Entry 9KZC (electron microscopy, 2.78 A resolution); this record covers chains A and B of the 3 polymer chains in the assembly.

== Chain A ==
Protein: Disintegrin and metalloproteinase domain-containing protein 22
Organism: Homo sapiens
UniProt: Q9P0K1 (ADA22_HUMAN); residue numbers follow UniProt; this construct covers 233-718
Chain sequence (486 residues; row label = number of the first residue in the row):
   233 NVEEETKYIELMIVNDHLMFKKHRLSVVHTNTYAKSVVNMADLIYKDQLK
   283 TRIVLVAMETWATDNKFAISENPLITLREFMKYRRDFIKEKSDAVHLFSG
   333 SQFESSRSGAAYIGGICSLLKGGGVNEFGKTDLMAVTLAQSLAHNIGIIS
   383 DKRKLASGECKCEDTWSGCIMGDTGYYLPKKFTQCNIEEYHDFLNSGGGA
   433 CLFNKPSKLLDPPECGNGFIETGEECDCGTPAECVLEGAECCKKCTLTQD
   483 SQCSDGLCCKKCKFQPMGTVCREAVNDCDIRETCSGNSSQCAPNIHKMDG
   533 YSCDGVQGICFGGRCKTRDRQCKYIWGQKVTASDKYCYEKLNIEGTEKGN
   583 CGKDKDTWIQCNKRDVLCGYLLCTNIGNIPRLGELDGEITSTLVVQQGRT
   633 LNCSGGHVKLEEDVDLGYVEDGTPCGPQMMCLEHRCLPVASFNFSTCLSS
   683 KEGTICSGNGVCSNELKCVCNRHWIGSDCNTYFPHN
Disordered / not traced: 626-629
Disulfides: C349-C433, C392-C417, C394-C401, C447-C477, C458-C474, C460-C466, C473-C494, C485-C491, C490-C516, C503-C523, C510-C542, C535-C547, C554-C605, C569-C635, C583-C593, C600-C663, C657-C668, C679-C694, C688-C700, C702-C711
Bound ions: Ca2+ site 1: D325, C433, N436; Ca2+ site 2: N449, F451, E456, D459; Ca2+ site 3: D511, I512, E514, N526
Curated features (UniProtKB/Swiss-Prot):
  - glycosylation (N-linked (GlcNAc...) asparagine): N519, N634, N675
  - natural variant: C401 (C401Y: In DEE61; uncertain significance)

== Chain B ==
Protein: Leucine-rich glioma-inactivated protein 1
Organism: Homo sapiens
UniProt: O95970 (LGI1_HUMAN); residue numbers follow UniProt; this construct covers 37-557
Chain sequence (544 residues; each row starts with the number of its first residue):
    21 DAAQPARRARRTYEAYPAKPKCPAVCTCTKDNALCENARSIPRTVPPDVI
    71 SLSFVRSGFTEISEGSFLFTPSLQLLLFTSNSFDVISDDAFIGLPHLEYL
   121 FIENNNIKSISRHTFRGLKSLIHLSLANNNLQTLPKDIFKGLDSLTNVDL
   171 RGNSFNCDCKLKWLVEWLGHTNATVEDIYCEGPPEYKKRKINSLSSKDFD
   221 CIITEFAKSQDLPYQSLSIDTFSYLNDEYVVIAQPFTGKCIFLEWDHVEK
   271 TFRNYDNITGTSTVVCKPIVIETQLYVIVAQLFGGSHIYKRDSFANKFIK
   321 IQDIEILKIRKPNDIETFKIENNWYFVVADSSKAGFTTIYKWNGNGFYSH
   371 QSLHAWYRDTDVEYLEIVRTPQTLRTPHLILSSSSQRPVIYQWNKATQLF
   421 TNQTDIPNMEDVYAVKHFSVKGDVYICLTRFIGDSKVMKWGGSSFQDIQA
   471 MPSRGSMVFQPLQINNYQYAILGSDYSFTQVYNWDAEKAKFVKFQELNVQ
   521 APRSFTHVSINKRNFLFASSFKGNTQIYKHVIVDLSAKHHHHHH
Disordered / not traced: 21-221, 552-564
Sequence notes: expression tag (21-36, 558-564); engineered mutation A470 (Arg in O95970)
Disulfides: C260-C286
Bound ions: Ca2+: D334, E336, V382
Curated features (UniProtKB/Swiss-Prot):
  - glycosylation (N-linked (GlcNAc...) asparagine): N192, N277, N422
  - natural variant: C42 (C42G: In ETL1; C42R: In ETL1), C46 (C46R: In ETL1), A110 (A110D: In ETL1), I122 (I122K: In ETL1), E123 (E123K: In ETL1), R136 (R136W: In ETL1), S145 (S145R: In ETL1), L154 (L154P: In ETL1), C200 (C200R: In ETL1), L232 (L232P: In ETL1), I298 (I298T: In ETL1), F318 (F318C: In ETL1), 3 further natural variant entries in UniProt
  - mutagenesis: N192 (N192Q: Affects glycosylation; when associated with Q-277 and Q-422. Loss of protein secretion; when associated with Q-277 and Q-422), N277 (N277Q: Affects glycosylation; when associated with Q-192 and Q-422. Loss of protein secretion; when associated with Q-192 and Q-422), N422 (N422Q: Affects glycosylation; when associated with Q-192 and Q-277. Loss of protein secretion; when associated with Q-192 and Q-277)
From the paper describing this entry:
  - conformationally variable residues (side-chain flip): K331, D431
  - self-association interface (contacts with another copy of this molecule); pairs are residue here / residue on that copy: R474-E123 (hydrogen bond), Y496-N52 (backbone contact)
  - disease-associated variants - R474Q: decreased binding to LGI1-ADAM22 higher-order complex (citing earlier work)
  - disease-associated variants - S473L: decreased binding to Disintegrin and metalloproteinase domain-containing protein 22 (chain A) (citing earlier work)
  - mutagenesis - R470A: increased expression (citing earlier work)

== How chain A and chain B interact ==
Pairs across the interface (38):
  Q334(A) - W376(B)  hydrogen bond (side chain-backbone)
  Q334(A) - Y377(B)
  F335(A) - K353(B)  hydrogen bond (backbone-side chain)
  E336(A) - W376(B)  hydrogen bond (backbone-side chain)
  S337(A) - K353(B)  hydrogen bond (backbone-side chain)
  S337(A) - W376(B)
  S338(A) - K353(B)
  S338(A) - A354(B)
  S338(A) - W376(B)
  R339(A) - K353(B)
  S340(A) - K353(B)
  S340(A) - R378(B)  hydrogen bond
  E359(A) - K353(B)  salt bridge
  G361(A) - S405(B)
  K362(A) - S405(B)
  K362(A) - D431(B)  salt bridge
  L365(A) - R378(B)
  T397(A) - S282(B)  hydrogen bond (backbone-side chain)
  T397(A) - F303(B)
  W398(A) - L237(B)  hydrophobic
  W398(A) - P255(B)  hydrophobic
  W398(A) - S282(B)
  W398(A) - V284(B)  hydrophobic
  W398(A) - L302(B)
  D405(A) - R330(B)  salt bridge
  D405(A) - K331(B)
  T406(A) - S351(B)
  T406(A) - S352(B)
  T406(A) - R378(B)  hydrogen bond (backbone-side chain)
  G407(A) - K331(B)
  G407(A) - S351(B)
  Y408(A) - N333(B)
  Y408(A) - S351(B)  hydrogen bond (backbone-side chain)
  Y408(A) - T380(B)
  Y408(A) - Y433(B)
  Y408(A) - M477(B)  hydrogen bond
  Y409(A) - L237(B)
  Y409(A) - L302(B)  hydrophobic
Other interface residues (no listed pair), chain A (20 interface residues in all): F360, K393
Other interface residues (no listed pair), chain B (24 interface residues in all): F256, T283, F541
From the paper, about this interface:
  - pairs named by the authors: Q334(A)-W376(B), F335(A)-K353(B) (backbone contact), S340(A)-R378(B) (hydrogen bond), E359(A)-K353(B) (hydrogen bond), K362(A)-D431(B) (hydrogen bond), T397(A)-S282(B) (backbone contact), D405(A)-R330(B) (hydrogen bond), T406(A)-R378(B) (hydrogen bond)
  - interface residues, chain A: W398(A), Y408(A), Y409(A)
  - interface residues, chain B: L237(B), F256(B), V284(B), L302(B), Y433(B), M477(B), F541(B)

== Overview ==
Chain A and chain B form an interface of 20 and 24 residues respectively; the contacts include 9 hydrogen
bonds and 3 salt bridges. Polar contacts include E359(A)-K353(B), K362(A)-D431(B) and D405(A)-R330(B). The
authors report a contact between Q334(A) and W376(B); backbone contacts between F335(A) and K353(B) and
T397(A) and S282(B); hydrogen bonds between S340(A) and R378(B), E359(A) and K353(B) and K362(A) and D431(B)
among others. The paper reports that R474Q of chain B reduces binding to LGI1-ADAM22 higher-order complex;
interface residues W398(A), Y408(A) and L237(B) among others; 3 substitutions were tested in all.
Chain A is Disintegrin and metalloproteinase domain-containing protein 22 and chain B is Leucine-rich
glioma-inactivated protein 1, both from Homo sapiens; the structure, Cryo-EM structure of the LGI1 LRR-LGI1
EPTP-ADAM22 ECD complex, was determined by electron microscopy, deposited together with 9KZT.
